1MGW - chain A; structure by X-ray diffraction, 2.00 A resolution.

Chain A:
Protein: Guanyl-specific ribonuclease Sa3
Source organism: Streptomyces aureofaciens
Notes: EC 3.1.27.3
UniProtKB: P30289 (RNS3_STRAU); residues 1-99 here correspond to UniProt positions 43-141 (UniProt number = residue number + 42)
Amino-acid sequence (99 residues; numbered 1 to 99; the number before each row is that of its first residue):
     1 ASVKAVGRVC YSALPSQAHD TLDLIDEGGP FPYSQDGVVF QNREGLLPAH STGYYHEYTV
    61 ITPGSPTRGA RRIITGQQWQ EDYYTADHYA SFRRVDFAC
UniProt features mapped onto this chain:
  - active site: E57 (Proton acceptor), H88 (Proton donor)
Disulfides: C10-C99

Overview:
UniProt lists active-site residues E57 and H88.
Chain A is Guanyl-specific ribonuclease Sa3 (Streptomyces aureofaciens); the structure, Crystal structure of
RNase Sa3, cytotoxic microbial ribonuclease, was determined by X-ray diffraction (same publication as 1MGR).
